Entry 9UDF (electron microscopy, 2.93 A resolution); this record covers chains C and E of the 6 polymer chains in the assembly.

== Chain C ==
Protein: Na(+)-translocating NADH-quinone reductase subunit C
Source organism: Vibrio cholerae O395
Notes: EC 7.2.1.1
UniProt: A5F5Y7 (NQRC_VIBC3); residue numbers follow UniProt; this construct covers 1-257
Amino-acid sequence (257 residues; row label = number of the first residue in the row):
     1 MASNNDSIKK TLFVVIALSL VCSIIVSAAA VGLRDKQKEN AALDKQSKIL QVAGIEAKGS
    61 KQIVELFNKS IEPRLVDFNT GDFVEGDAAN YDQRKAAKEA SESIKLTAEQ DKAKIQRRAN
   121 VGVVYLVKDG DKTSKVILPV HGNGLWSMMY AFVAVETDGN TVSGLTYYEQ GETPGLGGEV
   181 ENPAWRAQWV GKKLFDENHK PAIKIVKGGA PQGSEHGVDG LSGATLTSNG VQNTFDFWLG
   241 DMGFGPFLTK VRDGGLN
Disordered / not traced: 1-5
Bound ions: Ca2+: Lys112, His141
Small-molecule neighbours: FMN (flavin mononucleotide): Ile205, Asp219, Gly220, Leu221, Ser222, Gly223, Ala224, Thr225, Leu226, Ser228
UniProt features mapped onto this chain:
  - modified residue: Thr225 (FMN phosphoryl threonine)
  - mutagenesis: His216 (H216L: Decrease in FMN binding), Thr225 (T225L: Loss of FMN binding)
From the paper describing this entry:
  - conformationally variable residues (domain motion): Glu169 to Gly177

== Chain E ==
Protein: Na(+)-translocating NADH-quinone reductase subunit E
Source organism: Vibrio cholerae O395
Notes: EC 7.2.1.1
UniProt: A5F5Y5 (NQRE_VIBC3); numbering as in UniProt (aligned over 1-198)
Amino-acid sequence (198 residues; each row starts with the number of its first residue):
     1 MEHYISLLVK SIFIENMALS FFLGMCTFLA VSKKVKTSFG LGIAVIVVLT ISVPVNNLVY
    61 NLVLKPDALV EGVDLSFLNF ITFIGVIAAL VQILEMILDR FFPPLYNALG IFLPLITVNC
   121 AIFGGVSFMV QRDYSFAESV VYGFGSGVGW MLAIVALAGI REKMKYSDVP PGLRGLGITF
   181 ITAGLMALGF MSFSGVQL
Bound ions: 2Fe-2S cluster Fe: Cys26, Cys120 (shared with 2 residues of chain D)
Small-molecule neighbours: 2Fe-2S cluster (FES): Gly24, Met25, Cys26, Val118, Asn119, Cys120

== Interface between chain C and chain E ==
Pairs across the interface - 10 pairs, chain C then chain E:
  Ser27(C) - Phe77(E)
  Ala30(C) - Phe77(E)  hydrophobic
  Arg34(C) - Asp74(E)  salt bridge
  Arg34(C) - Phe77(E)
  Gly223(C) - Ser194(E)
  Ala224(C) - Ser194(E)
  Ala224(C) - Gly195(E)
  Leu226(C) - Ser194(E)
  Leu226(C) - Gln197(E)
  Asn229(C) - Gln197(E)
Interface residues without a listed pair, chain C (9 interface residues in all): Ser23, Val26
Interface residues without a listed pair, chain E (7 interface residues in all): Leu78, Val196

== Summary ==
Chain C and chain E form an interface of 9 and 7 residues respectively; the contacts include 1 salt bridge.
Its one salt-bridged contact is Arg34(C)-Asp74(E). Ligands of chain C: flavin mononucleotide. Ligands of chain
E: 2Fe-2S cluster. Curated annotation (UniProt) lists 2 mutagenesis sites on chain C. From the paper:
conformational variability at Glu169(C).
Here chain C is Na(+)-translocating NADH-quinone reductase subunit C and chain E is Na(+)-translocating
NADH-quinone reductase subunit E, both from Vibrio cholerae O395. Entry 9UDF (Cryo-EM structure of
Na+-translocating NADH-ubiquinone oxidoreductase NqrB-G141A mutant from Vibrio cholerae reduced by NADH, with
bound ...) was determined by electron microscopy (same publication as 9U5G, 9UD3, 9UD4, 9UD5, 9UD6, 9UD8 and 4
further entries).
